PDB entry 1HGH | X-ray diffraction, 2.70 A resolution | chains A and B of the 6 polymer chains in the assembly

Chain A:
Name: Hemagglutinin, chain HA1
Organism: Influenza A virus
Reference sequence: P03437 (HEMA_IAAIC); residues 1-328 here correspond to UniProt positions 17-344 (UniProt number = residue number + 16)
Sequence (328 residues; each row starts with the number of its first residue):
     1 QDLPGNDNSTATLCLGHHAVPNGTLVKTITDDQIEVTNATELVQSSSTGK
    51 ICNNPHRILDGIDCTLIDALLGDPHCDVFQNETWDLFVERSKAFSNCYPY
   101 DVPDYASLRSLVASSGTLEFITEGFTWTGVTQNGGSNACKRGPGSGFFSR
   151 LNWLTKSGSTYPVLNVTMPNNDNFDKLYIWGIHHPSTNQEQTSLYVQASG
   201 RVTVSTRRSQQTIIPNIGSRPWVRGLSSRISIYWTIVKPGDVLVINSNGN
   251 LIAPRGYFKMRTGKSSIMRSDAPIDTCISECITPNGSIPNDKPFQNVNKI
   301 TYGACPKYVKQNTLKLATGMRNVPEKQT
Disulfide bonds: Cys52-Cys277, Cys64-Cys76, Cys97-Cys139, Cys281-Cys305
Covalently attached groups: N-acetylglucosamine (NAG) linked to Asn38, Asn81, Asn285; glycan linked to Asn165
Small-molecule neighbours:
  - MNA (2-O-methyl-5-N-acetyl-alpha-D-neuraminic acid), molecule 1: Glu89, Tyr105, Ala106, Arg109, Arg269
  - MNA, molecule 2: Tyr98, Gly134, Gly135, Ser136, Asn137, Trp153, Thr155, His183, Glu190, Leu194, Leu226, Ser228
Curated features (UniProtKB/Swiss-Prot):
  - glycosylation (N-linked (GlcNAc...) asparagine): Asn8, Asn22, Asn38, Asn81, Asn165, Asn285

Chain B:
Name: Hemagglutinin, chain HA1
Organism: Influenza A virus
Reference sequence: P03437 (HEMA_IAAIC); residues 1-175 here correspond to UniProt positions 346-520 (UniProt number = residue number + 345)
Sequence (175 residues; each row starts with the number of its first residue):
     1 GLFGAIAGFIENGWEGMIDGWYGFRHQNSEGTGQAADLKSTQAAIDQING
    51 KLNRVIEKTNEKFHQIEKEFSEVEGRIQDLEKYVEDTKIDLWSYNAELLV
   101 ALENQHTIDLTDSEMNKLFEKTRRQLRENAEEMGNGCFKIYHKCDNACIE
   151 SIRNGTYDHDVYRDEALNNRFQIKG
Disulfide bonds: Cys144-Cys148
Covalently attached groups: N-acetylglucosamine (NAG) linked to Asn154
Small-molecule neighbours: MNA (2-O-methyl-5-N-acetyl-alpha-D-neuraminic acid): Glu69, Phe70, Ser71, Glu72
Curated features (UniProtKB/Swiss-Prot):
  - glycosylation: Asn154 (N-linked (GlcNAc...) asparagine)

Chain A / chain B interface:
Cross-chain cystine bridges: Cys14(A)-Cys137(B)
Contacting residue pairs (144; chain A residue first):
  Gln1(A) with Val161(B), hydrogen bond (side chain-backbone)
  Asp7(A) with Lys143(B); Glu165(B)
  Asn8(A) with Asn169(B), hydrogen bond
  Ser9(A) with His142(B); Lys143(B), hydrogen bond (backbone-backbone); Asn169(B)
  Thr10(A) with Lys139(B); Ile140(B); Tyr141(B); His142(B)
  Ala11(A) with Gln27(B); Lys139(B); Ile140(B), hydrogen bond (backbone-backbone); His142(B); Cys144(B), hydrophobic
  Thr12(A) with His26(B); Gln27(B), hydrogen bond (backbone-backbone); Phe138(B)
  Leu13(A) with Phe24(B), hydrophobic; Arg25(B); Cys137(B); Phe138(B), hydrogen bond (backbone-backbone); Ile152(B), hydrophobic
  Cys14(A) with Trp14(B); Gly23(B); Phe24(B); Arg25(B), hydrogen bond (backbone-backbone); Gly136(B); Cys137(B), disulfide
  Leu15(A) with Trp14(B); Gly23(B); Phe24(B), hydrophobic; Met115(B), hydrophobic; Leu118(B); Phe119(B), hydrophobic; Thr122(B); Gly136(B), hydrogen bond (backbone-backbone); Phe138(B), hydrophobic
  Gly16(A) with Trp14(B); Tyr22(B); Gly23(B), hydrogen bond (backbone-backbone); Met115(B)
  His17(A) with Ile6(B); Ile10(B); Gly13(B); Trp14(B), hydrogen bond (backbone-backbone); Trp21(B)
  His18(A) with Gly13(B); Trp14(B); Met17(B); Gly20(B); Trp21(B), hydrogen bond (backbone-backbone)
  Ala19(A) with Gly13(B); Trp14(B), hydrogen bond (backbone-backbone); Glu15(B)
  Pro21(A) with Glu15(B)
  Val26(A) with Asn104(B)
  Lys27(A) with Glu97(B), salt bridge; Asn104(B), hydrogen bond (backbone-side chain)
  Thr28(A) with Ala101(B); Asn104(B); Gln105(B)
  Ile29(A) with Ala101(B); Leu102(B), hydrophobic; Gln105(B), hydrogen bond (backbone-side chain)
  Thr30(A) with Gln105(B), hydrogen bond
  Ile34(A) with Ile108(B), hydrophobic
  Thr40(A) with Leu52(B)
  Leu42(A) with Val55(B), hydrophobic; Val100(B), hydrophobic
  Arg109(A) with Glu67(B), salt bridge
  Ser110(A) with His64(B), hydrogen bond
  Ser114(A) with His64(B)
  Lys264(A) with Phe63(B)
  Ser265(A) with His64(B)
  Ser266(A) with His64(B), hydrogen bond
  Arg269(A) with Glu67(B), salt bridge; Glu69(B)
  Asn290(A) with Thr59(B)
  Asp291(A) with Ile56(B)
  Lys292(A) with Thr59(B)
  Pro293(A) with Val55(B)
  Phe294(A) with Ala96(B), hydrophobic
  Asn298(A) with Glu69(B)
  Lys299(A) with Lys68(B), hydrogen bond (backbone-side chain); Glu69(B), salt bridge
  Ile300(A) with Glu69(B)
  Thr301(A) with Gln65(B), hydrogen bond (backbone-side chain)
  Tyr302(A) with Lys62(B); Phe63(B)
  Gly303(A) with Glu61(B); Lys62(B), hydrogen bond (backbone-backbone); Phe63(B)
  Ala304(A) with Thr59(B); Glu61(B)
  Cys305(A) with Thr59(B); Asn60(B)
  Pro306(A) with Thr59(B)
  Lys307(A) with Asn60(B); Trp92(B)
  Tyr308(A) with Ile89(B), hydrophobic
  Val309(A) with Trp92(B); Ser93(B); Ala96(B), hydrophobic
  Lys310(A) with Asp86(B), salt bridge; Ile89(B); Asp90(B), salt bridge; Ser93(B), hydrogen bond (backbone-side chain)
  Gln311(A) with Ser93(B), hydrogen bond (side chain-backbone); Glu97(B), hydrogen bond
  Leu314(A) with Ala96(B), hydrophobic; Glu97(B); Val100(B), hydrophobic
  Lys315(A) with Asn104(B), hydrogen bond (backbone-side chain)
  Leu316(A) with Leu52(B), hydrophobic; Glu103(B); Asn104(B)
  Ala317(A) with Asn104(B), hydrogen bond (backbone-side chain); Thr107(B)
  Thr318(A) with Trp21(B); Ile48(B); Leu52(B)
  Gly319(A) with Thr107(B)
  Met320(A) with Ile6(B), hydrophobic; Trp21(B); Tyr22(B), hydrophobic; Thr111(B)
  Arg321(A) with Ala7(B)
  Val323(A) with Ala7(B), hydrophobic; Glu11(B); Asn12(B); Gly13(B), hydrogen bond (backbone-backbone)
  Pro324(A) with Asn12(B); Glu15(B)
  Glu325(A) with Asn12(B); Gly13(B); Trp14(B); Glu15(B), hydrogen bond (side chain-backbone); Gly16(B), hydrogen bond (side chain-backbone); Arg25(B), salt bridge
  Lys326(A) with Glu15(B), salt bridge
  Gln327(A) with Glu15(B), hydrogen bond (backbone-side chain)
  Thr328(A) with Glu15(B), hydrogen bond (backbone-side chain)
Other interface residues (no listed pair), chain A (67 interface residues in all): Val36, His56, Ala113, Ile267
Other interface residues (no listed pair), chain B (69 interface residues in all): Lys58, Glu85, Leu99, Ile149

Summary:
Chain A and chain B form an interface of 67 and 69 residues respectively, with 1 disulfide bond, 30 hydrogen
bonds and 8 salt bridges. Among the polar pairs are Lys27(A)-Glu97(B), Arg109(A)-Glu67(B) and
Arg269(A)-Glu67(B).
Chain A is Hemagglutinin, chain HA1 and chain B is Hemagglutinin, chain HA1, both from Influenza A virus; the
structure, Binding of influenza virus hemagglutinin to analogs of its cell-surface receptor, sialic acid:
analysis by proton ..., was determined by X-ray diffraction, deposited together with 1HGD, 1HGE, 1HGF, 1HGG,
1HGI and 1HGJ.
